6DEE - chain A; structure by X-ray diffraction, 3.04 A resolution.

[Chain A]
Protein: NCK-interacting protein with SH3 domain
Source organism: Homo sapiens
Reference sequence: Q9NZQ3 (SPN90_HUMAN); numbering as in UniProt (aligned over 306-722)
Amino-acid sequence (418 residues; each row starts with the number of its first residue):
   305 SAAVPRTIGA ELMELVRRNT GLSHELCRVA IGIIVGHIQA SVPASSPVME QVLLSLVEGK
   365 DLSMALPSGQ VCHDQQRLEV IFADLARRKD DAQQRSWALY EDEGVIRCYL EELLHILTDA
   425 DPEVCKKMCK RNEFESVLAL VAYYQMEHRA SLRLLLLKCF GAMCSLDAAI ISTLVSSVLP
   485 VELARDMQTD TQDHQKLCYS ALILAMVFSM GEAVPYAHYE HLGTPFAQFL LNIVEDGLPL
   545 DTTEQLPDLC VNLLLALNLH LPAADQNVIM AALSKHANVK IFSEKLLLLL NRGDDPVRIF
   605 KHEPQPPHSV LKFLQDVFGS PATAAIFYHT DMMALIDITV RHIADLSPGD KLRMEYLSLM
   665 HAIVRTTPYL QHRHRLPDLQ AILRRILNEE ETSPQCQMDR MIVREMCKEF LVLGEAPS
Not modelled in the structure: 305-307, 362-374, 392-399, 544-546, 714-722
Differences from the reference sequence: expression tag (305)
What the authors report for this chain:
  - conformationally variable residues (loop rearrangement): Leu-577 to Ile-585

[Overview]
From the paper: conformational variability at Leu-577.
Chain A is NCK-interacting protein with SH3 domain (Homo sapiens); the structure, Crystal structure of the
C-terminus of Homo sapiens SPIN90 (SH3-protein interacting with Nck), residues 306-722, was determined by
X-ray diffraction, deposited together with 6DED.
